PDB entry 6B0H | X-ray diffraction, 2.70 A resolution | chains I and D of the 3 polymer chains in the assembly

== Chain I ==
Protein: Pfs25
Source organism: Plasmodium falciparum
Amino-acid sequence (183 residues; numbered -1 to 181; the number before each row is that of its first residue; numbers below 1 keep their minus sign (Thr-1 is residue -1)):
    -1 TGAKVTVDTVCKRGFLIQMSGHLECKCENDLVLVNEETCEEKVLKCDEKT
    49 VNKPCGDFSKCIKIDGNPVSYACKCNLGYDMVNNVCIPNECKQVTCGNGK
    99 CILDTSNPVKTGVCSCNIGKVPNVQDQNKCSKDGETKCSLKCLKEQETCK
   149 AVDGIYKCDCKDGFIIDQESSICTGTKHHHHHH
Unresolved in the structure: -1 to 0, 165-168, 173-181
Disulfides: Cys9-Cys23, Cys25-Cys37, Cys44-Cys59, Cys53-Cys71, Cys73-Cys84, Cys89-Cys99, Cys94-Cys112, Cys114-Cys128, Cys136-Cys147, Cys140-Cys156, Cys158-Cys171

== Chain D ==
Protein: 1262 antibody, heavy chain
Source organism: Homo sapiens
Notes: antibody fragment or engineered binder
Amino-acid sequence (223 residues; row label = number of the first residue in the row; note: 1 number in that range is skipped by the numbering (no residue carries it; nothing is unmodelled there); a row labelled like 82A-82C holds insertion residues (82A, then the next letters in order)):
     1 QVQLQESGPGLVKPSGTLSLTCAVSGGSISSSHWW
   35A S
    36 WVRQPPGKGLEWVGEISLSGSTHYGPSLKSRVSISLDKSMNHFSLRL
82A-82C SSV
    83 TAADTAVYYCARESRFYG
100A-100C AYF
   101 DYWGQGTLVTVSSASTKGPSVFPLAPSSK
   131 STSGGTAALGCLVKDYFPEPVTVSWNSGALTSGVHTFPAVLQSSGLYSLS
   181 SVVTVPSSSLGTQTYICNVNHKPSNTKVDKKVEPKSC
Unresolved in the structure: 1
Disulfides: Cys22-Cys92, Cys141-Cys197

== Interface between chain I and chain D ==
Contacting residue pairs (24):
  Asn87(I) with His33(D), hydrogen bond; Trp34(D)
  Glu88(I) with Trp34(D); Arg97(D)
  Lys90(I) with Ser30(D), hydrogen bond (side chain-backbone); Ser31(D); Leu53(D)
  Gln91(I) with Ser31(D), hydrogen bond (side chain-backbone)
  Val92(I) with Phe98(D), hydrophobic
  Val107(I) with Arg97(D)
  Lys108(I) with Arg97(D)
  Thr109(I) with Arg97(D), hydrogen bond (side chain-backbone); Phe98(D); Tyr99(D), hydrogen bond (side chain-backbone); Gly100(D), hydrogen bond (side chain-backbone)
  Gly110(I) with Arg97(D), hydrogen bond (backbone-backbone); Phe98(D); Tyr99(D), hydrogen bond (backbone-backbone)
  Val111(I) with Tyr99(D), hydrophobic
  Cys112(I) with Phe98(D), hydrophobic; Tyr99(D), hydrogen bond (backbone-side chain)
  Pro120(I) with Tyr99(D)
  Gln125(I) with Phe98(D)
  Asn126(I) with Tyr99(D)
Also at the interface, not in a pair above, chain D (11 interface residues in all): Arg94, Ala100A

== Overview ==
Chain I and chain D form an interface of 14 and 11 residues respectively, with 9 hydrogen bonds. Among the
polar pairs are Asn87(I)-His33(D), Lys90(I)-Ser30(D) and Gln91(I)-Ser31(D).
Here chain I is Pfs25 (Plasmodium falciparum) and chain D is 1262 antibody, heavy chain (Homo sapiens). Entry
6B0H (Crystal structure of Pfs25 in complex with the transmission blocking antibody 1262) was determined by
X-ray diffraction, deposited together with 6B0E.
